PDB entry 5IRZ | electron microscopy, 3.28 A resolution | chains D and E of the 4 polymer chains in the assembly

[Chain D (and E)]
Molecule: Transient receptor potential cation channel subfamily V member 1
Organism: Rattus norvegicus
Notes: chain E of this document is another copy of the same molecule, construct and numbering; everything in this record applies to it too
UniProt: O35433 (TRPV1_RAT); residue numbers follow UniProt; this construct covers 110-603, 627-764
Chain sequence (636 residues; each row starts with the number of its first residue; note: 23 numbers in that range are skipped by the numbering (no residue carries them; nothing is unmodelled there)):
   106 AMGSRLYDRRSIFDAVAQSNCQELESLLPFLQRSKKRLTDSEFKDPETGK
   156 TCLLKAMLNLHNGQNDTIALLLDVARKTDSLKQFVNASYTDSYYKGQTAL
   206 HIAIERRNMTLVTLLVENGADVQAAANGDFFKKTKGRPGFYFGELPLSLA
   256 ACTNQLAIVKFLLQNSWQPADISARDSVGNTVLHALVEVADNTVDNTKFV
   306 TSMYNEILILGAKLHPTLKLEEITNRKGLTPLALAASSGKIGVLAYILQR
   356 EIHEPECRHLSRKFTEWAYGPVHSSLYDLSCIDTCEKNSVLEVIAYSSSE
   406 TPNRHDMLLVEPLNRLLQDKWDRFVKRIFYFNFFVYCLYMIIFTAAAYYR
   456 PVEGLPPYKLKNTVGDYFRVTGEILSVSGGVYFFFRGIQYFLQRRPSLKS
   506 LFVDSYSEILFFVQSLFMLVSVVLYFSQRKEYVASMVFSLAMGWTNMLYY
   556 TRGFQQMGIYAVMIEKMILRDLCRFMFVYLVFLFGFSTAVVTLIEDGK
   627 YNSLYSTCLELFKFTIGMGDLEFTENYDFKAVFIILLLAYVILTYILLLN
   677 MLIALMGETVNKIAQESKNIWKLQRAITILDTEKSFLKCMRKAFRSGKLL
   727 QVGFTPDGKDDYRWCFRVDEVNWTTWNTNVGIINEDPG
Disordered / not traced: 106-334, 752-764
Differences from the reference sequence: expression tag (106-109)
Residues lining bound ligands:
  - 6ES ((2S)-1-{[(R)-hydroxy{[(1R,2R,3S,4S,5S,6S)-2,3,4,5,6-pentahydroxycyclohexyl]oxy}phosphoryl]oxy}-3-(pentanoyloxy)propan-2-yl decanoate): Val-508, Asp-509, Ser-510, Tyr-511, Ser-512, Glu-513, Leu-515, Met-547, Thr-550, Leu-553, Tyr-554, Arg-557, Glu-570, Lys-571, Ile-573, Ile-696, Leu-699, Gln-700
  - 6O8 ((4R,7S)-4-hydroxy-N,N,N-trimethyl-4,9-dioxo-7-[(pentanoyloxy)methyl]-3,5,8-trioxa-4lambda~5~-phosphatetradecan-1-aminium): Asn-437, Val-440, Tyr-441, Tyr-444, Ser-483, Gly-484, Tyr-487, Phe-488, Arg-491, Glu-513, Phe-516, Tyr-554, Tyr-555
  - 6OE ((2S)-3-{[(S)-(2-aminoethoxy)(hydroxy)phosphoryl]oxy}-2-(hexanoyloxy)propyl hexanoate), molecule 1: Ile-446, Thr-449, Ala-450, Tyr-453, Tyr-454
  - 6OE, molecule 2: Ala-450, Tyr-454, Gly-470, Phe-473, Arg-474
  - 6OE, molecule 3: Phe-589, Asn-628, Ser-629, Leu-630
  - 6OE, molecule 4: Ser-629, Tyr-631, Ser-632
  - 6OE, molecule 5: Phe-655, Ala-657, Val-658, Ile-661
  - 6OE, molecule 6: Ala-657, Ile-660, Ile-661
Curated features (UniProtKB/Swiss-Prot):
  - binding site (ATP): Arg-115, Lys-155, Lys-160, Asn-164, Tyr-199 to Gln-202, Glu-210, Arg-211
  - binding site (resiniferatoxin): Tyr-511, Ser-512, Thr-550, Arg-557
  - modified residue: Ser-116 (Phosphoserine), Thr-144 (Phosphothreonine), Thr-370 (Phosphothreonine), Ser-502 (Phosphoserine), Thr-704 (Phosphothreonine)
  - region: Glu-684 to Phe-712 (AD)
  - motif: Gly-643 to Asp-646 (Selectivity filter)
  - binding site (Na(+)): Gly-643
  - binding site (Ca(2+)): Asp-646
Reported in the primary citation:
  - binding site for 6ES: Tyr-511, Arg-557, Glu-570
  - binding site for 6ES: Lys-571 (proposed by the authors, not directly observed)

[Interface between chain D and chain E]
Pairs across the interface (72):
  Thr-449(D) / Thr-593(E)
  Ala-452(D) / Thr-597(E)
  Tyr-453(D) / Val-596(E)  hydrophobic
  Tyr-453(D) / Thr-597(E)
  Tyr-453(D) / Ser-629(E)
  Tyr-453(D) / Leu-630(E)
  Arg-455(D) / Thr-597(E)  hydrogen bond (side chain-backbone)
  Arg-455(D) / Leu-598(E)
  Val-457(D) / Glu-600(E)
  Glu-536(D) / Phe-655(E)
  Val-538(D) / Thr-597(E)
  Ala-539(D) / Val-658(E)  hydrophobic
  Val-542(D) / Ala-594(E)
  Val-542(D) / Thr-597(E)
  Val-542(D) / Leu-662(E)  hydrophobic
  Phe-543(D) / Val-658(E)  hydrophobic
  Phe-543(D) / Ile-661(E)  hydrophobic
  Leu-545(D) / Gly-590(E)
  Leu-545(D) / Thr-593(E)
  Leu-545(D) / Ala-594(E)
  Ala-546(D) / Phe-591(E)
  Ala-546(D) / Ala-594(E)  hydrophobic
  Ala-546(D) / Leu-662(E)  hydrophobic
  Trp-549(D) / Val-586(E)
  Trp-549(D) / Phe-589(E)  hydrophobic
  Trp-549(D) / Gly-590(E)
  Trp-549(D) / Thr-593(E)
  Thr-550(D) / Phe-587(E)
  Thr-550(D) / Phe-591(E)
  Leu-553(D) / Val-583(E)  hydrophobic
  Leu-553(D) / Phe-587(E)  hydrophobic
  Gln-561(D) / Arg-579(E)
  Met-562(D) / Arg-579(E)
  Met-562(D) / Phe-582(E)  hydrophobic
  Met-562(D) / Val-583(E)  hydrophobic
  Tyr-565(D) / Arg-579(E)
  Tyr-565(D) / Val-583(E)  hydrophobic
  Tyr-565(D) / Leu-674(E)
  Tyr-565(D) / Met-677(E)  hydrophobic
  Tyr-565(D) / Leu-681(E)  hydrophobic
  Met-568(D) / Met-677(E)  hydrophobic
  Met-568(D) / Leu-681(E)  hydrophobic
  Ile-569(D) / Met-677(E)  hydrophobic
  Ile-573(D) / Leu-673(E)  hydrophobic
  Leu-577(D) / Ile-668(E)  hydrophobic
  Leu-577(D) / Ile-672(E)  hydrophobic
  Leu-577(D) / Leu-673(E)  hydrophobic
  Met-581(D) / Ile-668(E)  hydrophobic
  Tyr-631(D) / Ile-660(E)
  Leu-635(D) / Leu-647(E)  hydrophobic
  Leu-635(D) / Ile-660(E)  hydrophobic
  Phe-638(D) / Leu-647(E)  hydrophobic
  Phe-638(D) / Val-667(E)  hydrophobic
  Lys-639(D) / Leu-647(E)
  Thr-641(D) / Tyr-671(E)
  Thr-641(D) / Ile-672(E)
  Ile-642(D) / Leu-647(E)  hydrophobic
  Ile-642(D) / Tyr-671(E)  hydrogen bond (backbone-side chain)
  Gly-643(D) / Gly-643(E)
  Met-644(D) / Gly-643(E)
  Met-644(D) / Met-644(E)  hydrophobic
  Met-644(D) / Gly-645(E)
  Leu-678(D) / Ile-672(E)
  Ile-679(D) / Asn-676(E)
  Ile-679(D) / Ile-679(E)  hydrophobic
  Met-682(D) / Asn-676(E)
  Met-682(D) / Met-677(E)
  Met-682(D) / Ala-680(E)
  Gly-683(D) / Ala-680(E)
  Val-686(D) / Leu-681(E)  hydrophobic
  Val-686(D) / Glu-684(E)
  Asn-687(D) / Glu-684(E)
Also at the interface, not in a pair above, chain D (42 interface residues in all): Lys-535, Thr-556, Met-572, Phe-580, Leu-675
Also at the interface, not in a pair above, chain E (46 interface residues in all): Cys-578, Phe-580, Ile-599, Asn-628, Phe-640, Asp-646, Glu-648, Lys-656, Leu-664

[Overview]
Chain D and chain E form an interface of 42 and 46 residues respectively, with 2 hydrogen bonds. Polar
contacts include Arg-455(D)/Thr-597(E) and Ile-642(D)/Tyr-671(E). Ligands of chain D: compound 6O8, compound
6ES and 6 copies of compound 6OE. The paper reports a binding site for 6ES at Tyr-511(D), Arg-557(D) and
Glu-570(D) among others.
Chain D and chain E are both Transient receptor potential cation channel subfamily V member 1 (Rattus
norvegicus); the structure, Structure of TRPV1, was determined by electron microscopy (same publication as
5IRX and 5IS0).
